Entry 3MG8 (X-ray diffraction, 2.59 A resolution); this record covers chains Z and 1 of the 28 polymer chains in the assembly.

# Chain Z
Molecule: Proteasome component C5
From: Saccharomyces cerevisiae
Notes: EC 3.4.25.1
UniProtKB: P23724 (PSB1_YEAST); the construct lacks a stretch of the UniProt sequence and is renumbered around it, so the offset changes along the chain: -28 to -1 = UniProt 1-28; 1-70 = UniProt 29-98; 71-106 = UniProt 100-135; 107-144 = UniProt 138-175; 2 more segments
Amino-acid sequence (241 residues; row label = number of the first residue in the row; note: 2 numbers in that range are skipped by the numbering (no residue carries them; nothing is unmodelled there); a row labelled like 106A-106B holds insertion residues (106A, then the next letters in order); numbers below 1 keep their minus sign (Met-28 is residue -28)):
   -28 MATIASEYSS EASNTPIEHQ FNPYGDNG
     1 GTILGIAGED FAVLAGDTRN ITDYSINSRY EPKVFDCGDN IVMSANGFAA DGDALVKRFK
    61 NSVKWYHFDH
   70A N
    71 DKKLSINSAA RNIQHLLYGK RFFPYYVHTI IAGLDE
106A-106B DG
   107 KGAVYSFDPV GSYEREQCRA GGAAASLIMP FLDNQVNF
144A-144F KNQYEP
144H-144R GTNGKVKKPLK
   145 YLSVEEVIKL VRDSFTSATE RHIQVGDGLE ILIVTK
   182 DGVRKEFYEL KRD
Not modelled in the structure: -28 to -10
Bound ions: Mg2+: Asp194 (shared with 3 residues of chain H)
Residues lining bound ligands: L3T (N-(2,2-dimethylpropyl)-N~2~-[1H-indol-3-yl(oxo)acetyl]-L-asparaginyl-N-(2-methylbenzyl)-3-pyridin-4-yl-L-alaninamide): Pro94, Tyr96, Ser112, Asp114, Pro115, Val116, Ser118, Tyr119, Glu120, Glu122, Arg125

# Chain 1
Molecule: Proteasome component PRE4
From: Saccharomyces cerevisiae
Notes: EC 3.4.25.1
UniProtKB: P30657 (PSB4_YEAST); the construct lacks a stretch of the UniProt sequence and is renumbered around it, so the offset changes along the chain: -41 to -1 = UniProt 1-41; 1-70 = UniProt 42-111; 73-92 = UniProt 119-138; 93-105 = UniProt 141-153; 3 more segments
Amino-acid sequence (266 residues; row label = number of the first residue in the row; note: 4 numbers in that range are skipped by the numbering (no residue carries them; nothing is unmodelled there); a row labelled like 70A-70C holds insertion residues (70A, then the next letters in order); numbers below 1 keep their minus sign (Met-41 is residue -41)):
   -41 MNHDPFSWGR PADSTYGAYN TQIANAGASP MVNTQQPIVT G
     1 TSVISMKYDN GVIIAADNLG SYGSLLRFNG VERLIPVGDN TVVGISGDIS DMQHIERLLK
    61 DLVTENAYDN
70A-70C PLA
    71 DA
72A-72B EE
    73 ALEPSYIFEY LATVMYQRRS
92A-92B KM
    93 NPLWNAIIVA GVQ
105A-105B SN
   106 GDQFLRYVNL LGVTYSSPTL ATGFGAHMAN PLLRKV
141A-141G VDRESDI
   144 PKTTVQVAEE AIVNAMRVLY YRDARSSRNF SLAIIDKN
  181A T
   183 GLTFKKNLQV ENMKWDFAKD IKGYGTQKI
Not modelled in the structure: -41 to -9

# Chain Z / chain 1 interface
Pairs across the interface - 41 pairs, chain Z then chain 1:
  Gln-9(Z) with Thr-8(1)
  Phe-8(Z) with Arg91(1); Met92B(1); Pro94(1), hydrophobic; Trp96(1), hydrophobic; Leu115(1), hydrophobic
  Asn-7(Z) with Leu116(1)
  Pro-6(Z) with Arg91(1), hydrogen bond (backbone-side chain); Met92B(1), hydrophobic; Leu116(1)
  Tyr-5(Z) with Arg91(1); Leu116(1)
  Asn-2(Z) with Val118(1)
  Asn20(Z) with Tyr120(1)
  Ser25(Z) with His132(1)
  Ile26(Z) with Arg139(1), hydrogen bond (backbone-side chain)
  Asn27(Z) with Tyr120(1), hydrogen bond; Ser122(1); Arg139(1)
  Ser28(Z) with Ser121(1), hydrogen bond (side chain-backbone)
  Glu31(Z) with Arg111(1), salt bridge; Tyr120(1); Ser121(1), hydrogen bond (side chain-backbone)
  Phe48(Z) with Arg91(1); Leu116(1); Val118(1), hydrophobic
  Ala50(Z) with Tyr88(1); Leu116(1); Gly117(1); Val118(1)
  Asp51(Z) with Tyr88(1), hydrogen bond; Arg91(1), salt bridge
  Asp53(Z) with Thr119(1)
  Ala54(Z) with Tyr88(1)
  Lys57(Z) with Glu81(1), salt bridge
  Phe93(Z) with Arg91(1); Ser92(1)
  Tyr95(Z) with Tyr88(1)
  Glu190(Z) with Arg141C(1), salt bridge
  Arg193(Z) with Asp141B(1), salt bridge; Arg141C(1)
Also at the interface, not in a pair above, chain Z (25 interface residues in all): Gly-4, Tyr30, Ala49
Also at the interface, not in a pair above, chain 1 (22 interface residues in all): Leu125

# Overview
25 residues of chain Z face 22 of chain 1 across their interface; the contacts include 6 hydrogen bonds and 5
salt bridges. Polar pairs include Glu31(Z)-Arg111(1), Asp51(Z)-Arg91(1) and Lys57(Z)-Glu81(1). Ligands of
chain Z: compound L3T.
Here chain Z is Proteasome component C5 and chain 1 is Proteasome component PRE4, both from Saccharomyces
cerevisiae. Entry 3MG8 (Structure of yeast 20S open-gate proteasome with Compound 16) was determined by X-ray
diffraction (same publication as 3MG0, 3MG6, 3MG7 and 3MG4).
